Entry 3EPC (electron microscopy, 8.00 A resolution (low resolution: residue-level contacts below are approximate; hydrogen-bond / salt-bridge calls are withheld)); this record covers chains 1 and 3 of the 5 polymer chains in the assembly.

Chain 1:
Molecule: Protein VP1
From: Human poliovirus 1 Mahoney
UniProtKB: P03300 (POLG_POL1M); residues 20-302 here correspond to UniProt positions 599-881 (UniProt number = residue number + 579)
Sequence (283 residues; row label = number of the first residue in the row):
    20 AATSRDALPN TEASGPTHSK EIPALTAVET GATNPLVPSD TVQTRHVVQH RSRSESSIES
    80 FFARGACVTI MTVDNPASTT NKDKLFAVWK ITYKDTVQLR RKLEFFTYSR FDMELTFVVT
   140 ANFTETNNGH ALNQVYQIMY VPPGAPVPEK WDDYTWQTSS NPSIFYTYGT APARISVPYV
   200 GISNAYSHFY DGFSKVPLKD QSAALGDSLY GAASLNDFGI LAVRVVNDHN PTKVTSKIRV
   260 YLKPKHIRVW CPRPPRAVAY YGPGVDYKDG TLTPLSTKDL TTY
Residues lining bound ligands: sphingosine (SPH): Ile110, Tyr112, Met132, Leu134, Ile157, Tyr159, Pro181, Ile183, Ile194, Val196, Val199, Tyr205, Ser206, His207, Asp236, Phe237, Leu240
Swiss-Prot annotation at these positions:
  - site: Tyr302 (Cleavage)

Chain 3:
Molecule: Protein VP3
From: Human poliovirus 1 Mahoney
UniProtKB: P03300 (POLG_POL1M); residues 1-235 here correspond to UniProt positions 342-576 (UniProt number = residue number + 341)
Sequence (235 residues; row label = number of the first residue in the row):
     1 GLPVMNTPGS NQYLTADNFQ SPCALPEFDV TPPIDIPGEV KNMMELAEID TMIPFDLSAT
    61 KKNTMEMYRV RLSDKPHTDD PILCLSLSPA SDPRLSHTML GEILNYYTHW AGSLKFTFLF
   121 CGSMMATGKL LVSYAPPGAD PPKKRKEAML GTHVIWDIGL QSSCTMVVPW ISNTTYRQTI
   181 DDSFTEGGYI SVFYQTRIVV PLSTPREMDI LGFVSACNDF SVRLLRDTTH IEQKA

Chain 1 / chain 3 interface:
Contacting residue pairs - 65 pairs, chain 1 then chain 3:
  Pro161(1) - Thr108(3)
  Pro161(1) - Leu224(3)
  Pro161(1) - Arg226(3)
  Pro162(1) - Thr108(3)
  Pro162(1) - Gln178(3)
  Pro162(1) - Ile180(3)
  Pro162(1) - Arg226(3)
  Gly163(1) - Ile180(3)
  Gly163(1) - Arg226(3)
  Gly163(1) - Thr229(3)
  Ala164(1) - Arg226(3)
  Ala164(1) - Asp227(3)
  Pro165(1) - Asp227(3)
  Pro165(1) - Thr228(3)
  Pro165(1) - Thr229(3)
  Tyr173(1) - Glu232(3)
  Tyr173(1) - Gln233(3)
  Tyr173(1) - Lys234(3)
  Gln176(1) - Gln233(3)
  Thr177(1) - Asp227(3)
  Ser178(1) - Asp227(3)
  Ser179(1) - Tyr106(3)
  Ser179(1) - Leu225(3)
  Ser179(1) - Arg226(3)
  Ser179(1) - Asp227(3)
  Asn180(1) - Thr15(3)
  Asn180(1) - Arg226(3)
  Asn180(1) - Asp227(3)
  Pro181(1) - Thr15(3)
  Ser182(1) - Tyr13(3)
  Ser182(1) - Leu14(3)
  Ser182(1) - Thr15(3)
  Ile183(1) - Tyr13(3)
  Phe184(1) - Tyr13(3)
  Ala190(1) - Ser10(3)
  Pro191(1) - Pro8(3)
  Pro191(1) - Gly9(3)
  Ala192(1) - Gln12(3)
  Arg193(1) - Pro8(3)
  Arg193(1) - Gly9(3)
  Arg193(1) - Gln12(3)
  Ile194(1) - Leu14(3)
  Val199(1) - His109(3)
  Val199(1) - Arg223(3)
  Gly200(1) - Arg223(3)
  Ile201(1) - His109(3)
  Ile201(1) - Thr174(3)
  Ile201(1) - Thr175(3)
  Ile201(1) - Tyr176(3)
  Ile201(1) - Thr185(3)
  Ile201(1) - Arg223(3)
  Asn203(1) - Thr175(3)
  Tyr209(1) - Phe184(3)
  Ser213(1) - Ser183(3)
  Ser213(1) - Phe184(3)
  Lys214(1) - Ser183(3)
  Leu217(1) - Ala139(3)
  Leu217(1) - Asp140(3)
  Asp219(1) - Asp140(3)
  Ser233(1) - Gln178(3)
  Ser233(1) - Asp182(3)
  Ser233(1) - Phe184(3)
  Leu234(1) - Asp182(3)
  Asn235(1) - Gln178(3)
  Asp236(1) - Gln178(3)
Also at the interface, not in a pair above, chain 1 (38 interface residues in all): Tyr159, Thr189, Ser202, Val215, Ala232
Also at the interface, not in a pair above, chain 3 (38 interface residues in all): Thr7, Asn11, Ala16, Gly138, Pro141, Thr179, Ile231

Overview:
Chain 1 and chain 3 each contribute 38 residues to their interface. Sphingosine is bound between chain 1 and
chain 3.
Here chain 1 is Protein VP1 and chain 3 is Protein VP3, both from Human poliovirus 1 Mahoney. Entry 3EPC
(CryoEM structure of poliovirus receptor bound to poliovirus type 1) was determined by electron microscopy,
deposited together with 3URO, 3EPD and 3EPF.
